PDB entry 8IZ4 | electron microscopy, 2.93 A resolution | chains A and B of the 5 polymer chains in the assembly

Chain A:
Molecule: Guanine nucleotide-binding protein G(i) subunit alpha-1
Source organism: Homo sapiens
Reference sequence: P63096 (GNAI1_HUMAN); residue numbers follow UniProt; this construct covers 1-354
Chain sequence (354 residues; numbered 1 to 354; the number before each row is that of its first residue):
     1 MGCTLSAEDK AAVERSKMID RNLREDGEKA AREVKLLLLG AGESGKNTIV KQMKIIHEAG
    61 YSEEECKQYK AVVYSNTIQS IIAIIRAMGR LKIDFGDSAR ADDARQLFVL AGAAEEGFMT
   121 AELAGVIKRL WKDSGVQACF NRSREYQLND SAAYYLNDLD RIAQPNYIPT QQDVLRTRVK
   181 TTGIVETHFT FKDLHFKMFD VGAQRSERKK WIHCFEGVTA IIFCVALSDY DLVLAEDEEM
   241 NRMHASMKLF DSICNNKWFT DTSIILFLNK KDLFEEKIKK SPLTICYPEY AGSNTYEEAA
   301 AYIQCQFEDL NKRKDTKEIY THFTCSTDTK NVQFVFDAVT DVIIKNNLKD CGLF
Disordered / not traced: 1-3, 54-181
Sequence notes: engineered mutation Asn47 (Ser in P63096), Ala203 (Gly in P63096), Ala245 (Glu in P63096), Ser326 (Ala in P63096)
Curated features (UniProtKB/Swiss-Prot):
  - region: Lys35 to Lys46, Thr48 (G1 motif), Asp173 to Thr181 (G2 motif), Phe196 to Gly202, Gln204, Arg205 (G3 motif), Ile265 to Asp272 (G4 motif), Thr324, Cys325, Thr327 to Thr329 (G5 motif)
  - binding site (GTP): Glu43 to Lys46, Thr48, Ser151, Leu175 to Thr181, Asp200 to Gly202, Gln204, Asn269 to Asp272
  - binding site (Mg(2+)): Thr181
  - modified residue: Arg178 (ADP-ribosylarginine), Gln204 (Deamidated glutamine), Cys351 (ADP-ribosylcysteine)
  - lipidation: Gly2 (N-myristoyl glycine), Cys3 (S-palmitoyl cysteine)
  - natural variant: Gly40 (G40C: In NEDHISB; G40R: In NEDHISB), Gly45 (G45D: In NEDHISB), Thr48 (T48I: In NEDHISB; T48K: In NEDHISB), Gln52 (Q52P: In NEDHISB), Ser75 (deletion: In NEDHISB; uncertain significance), Gln172 (deletion: In NEDHISB), Asp173 (D173V: In NEDHISB), Glu186 to Phe189 (deletion: In NEDHISB; uncertain significance), Cys224 (C224Y: In NEDHISB), Lys270 (K270N: In NEDHISB; K270R: In NEDHISB), Asp272 (D272G: In NEDHISB), Val332 (V332E: In NEDHISB; uncertain significance)
  - mutagenesis: Gly42 (G42R: Abolishes switch to an activated conformation and dissociation from beta and gamma subunits upon GTP binding. Abolishes interaction with RGS family members), Glu116 (E116L: Enhances interaction (inactive GDP-bound) with RGS14), Gln147 (Q147L: Enhances interaction (inactive GDP-bound) with RGS14)

Chain B:
Molecule: Guanine nucleotide-binding protein G(I)/G(S)/G(T) subunit beta-1
Source organism: Homo sapiens
Reference sequence: P62873 (GBB1_HUMAN); residue numbers follow UniProt; this construct covers 2-340
Chain sequence (376 residues; numbered -9 to 366; the number before each row is that of its first residue; numbers below 1 keep their minus sign (Met-9 is residue -9)):
    -9 MHHHHHHGSS GSELDQLRQE AEQLKNQIRD ARKACADATL SQITNNIDPV GRIQMRTRRT
    51 LRGHLAKIYA MHWGTDSRLL VSASQDGKLI IWDSYTTNKV HAIPLRSSWV MTCAYAPSGN
   111 YVACGGLDNI CSIYNLKTRE GNVRVSRELA GHTGYLSCCR FLDDNQIVTS SGDTTCALWD
   171 IETGQQTTTF TGHTGDVMSL SLAPDTRLFV SGACDASAKL WDVREGMCRQ TFTGHESDIN
   231 AICFFPNGNA FATGSDDATC RLFDLRADQE LMTYSHDNII CGITSVSFSK SGRLLLAGYD
   291 DFNCNVWDAL KADRAGVLAG HDNRVSCLGV TDDGMAVATG SWDSFLKIWN GSSGGGGSGG
   351 GGSSGVSGWR LFKKIS
Disordered / not traced: -9 to 1, 344-366
Sequence notes: initiating methionine (-9); expression tag (-8 to 1, 341-366)
Curated features (UniProtKB/Swiss-Prot):
  - modified residue: Ser2 (N-acetylserine), His266 (Phosphohistidine)
  - natural variant: Leu30 (L30F: In MRD42; uncertain significance), Arg52 (R52G: In MRD42), Gly64 (G64V: In MRD42), Asp76 (D76E: In MRD42; D76G: In MRD42), Gly77 (G77S: In MRD42), Lys78 (K78R: In MRD42), Ile80 (I80N: In MRD42; I80T: In MRD42), His91 (H91R: In MRD42; uncertain significance), Ala92 (A92T: In MRD42), Pro94 (P94S: In MRD42), Leu95 (L95P: In MRD42), Arg96 (R96L: In MRD42), 5 further natural variant entries in UniProt

Interface between chain A and chain B:
Contacting residue pairs (48):
  Val13(A) - Asn88(B)
  Arg15(A) - Val90(B)  hydrogen bond (side chain-backbone)
  Arg15(A) - His91(B)
  Ser16(A) - Asn88(B)
  Ser16(A) - Lys89(B)  hydrogen bond (side chain-backbone)
  Ile19(A) - Lys89(B)
  Ile19(A) - Ala92(B)  hydrophobic
  Asp20(A) - Lys89(B)  salt bridge
  Leu23(A) - Gly53(B)
  Leu23(A) - Leu55(B)
  Leu23(A) - Lys78(B)
  Leu23(A) - Ile80(B)  hydrophobic
  Leu23(A) - Lys89(B)
  Asp26(A) - Lys78(B)  salt bridge
  Gly27(A) - Leu55(B)
  Thr182(A) - Asn119(B)  hydrogen bond (backbone-side chain)
  Thr182(A) - His142(B)
  Gly183(A) - Leu117(B)
  Gly183(A) - Asn119(B)
  Ile184(A) - Trp99(B)
  Ile184(A) - Leu117(B)  hydrogen bond (backbone-backbone)
  Glu186(A) - Trp99(B)  hydrogen bond
  Phe199(A) - Trp99(B)  hydrophobic
  Gln204(A) - Leu117(B)
  Gln204(A) - Tyr145(B)
  Ser206(A) - Tyr145(B)
  Ser206(A) - Gly162(B)
  Ser206(A) - Asp186(B)
  Glu207(A) - Asp186(B)  hydrogen bond (backbone-side chain)
  Lys210(A) - Tyr145(B)
  Lys210(A) - Met188(B)
  Lys210(A) - Cys204(B)
  Lys210(A) - Asp228(B)
  Lys210(A) - Asn230(B)  hydrogen bond
  Lys210(A) - Asp246(B)  salt bridge
  Trp211(A) - Leu117(B)  hydrophobic
  Trp211(A) - Tyr145(B)
  His213(A) - Lys57(B)  hydrogen bond (backbone-side chain)
  His213(A) - Tyr59(B)
  His213(A) - Trp332(B)
  Cys214(A) - Tyr59(B)
  Cys214(A) - Gln75(B)  hydrogen bond
  Cys214(A) - Trp99(B)
  Phe215(A) - Trp99(B)  hydrophobic
  Phe215(A) - Leu117(B)  hydrophobic
  Glu216(A) - Lys57(B)  salt bridge
  Trp258(A) - Arg314(B)
  Trp258(A) - Trp332(B)  hydrophobic
Also at the interface, not in a pair above, chain A (24 interface residues in all): Ala12
Also at the interface, not in a pair above, chain B (31 interface residues in all): Thr87, Ser98, Met101, Asp118, Thr143

Overview:
24 residues of chain A and 31 residues of chain B are in contact; the contacts include 9 hydrogen bonds and 4
salt bridges. Among the polar pairs are Asp20(A)-Lys89(B), Asp26(A)-Lys78(B) and Lys210(A)-Asp246(B).
Chain A is Guanine nucleotide-binding protein G(i) subunit alpha-1 and chain B is Guanine nucleotide-binding
protein G(I)/G(S)/G(T) subunit beta-1, both from Homo sapiens; the structure, Lysophosphatidylserine receptor
GPR34-Gi complex, was determined by electron microscopy.
